6M4G - chains J and A of the 10 polymer chains in the assembly; structure by electron microscopy, 2.80 A resolution.

Chain J:
Molecule: 147-nt DNA strand
Organism: Homo sapiens
Sequence (147 nucleotides; numbered 1 to 147; the number before each row is that of its first residue):
     1 ATCGAGAATCCCGGTGCCGAGGCCGCTCAATTGGTCGTAGACAGCTCTAG
    51 CACCGCTTAAACGCACGTACGCGCTGTCCCCCGCGTTTTAACCGCCAAGG
   101 GGATTACTCCCTAGTCTCCAGGCACGTGTCAGATATATACATCCGAT
Not modelled in the structure: 1-27, 121-147

Chain A:
Name: Histone H3.1
Organism: Homo sapiens
UniProtKB: P68431 (H31_HUMAN); residues 0-135 here correspond to UniProt positions 1-136 (UniProt number = residue number + 1)
Chain sequence (136 residues; numbered 0 to 135; the number before each row is that of its first residue; numbering starts at 0):
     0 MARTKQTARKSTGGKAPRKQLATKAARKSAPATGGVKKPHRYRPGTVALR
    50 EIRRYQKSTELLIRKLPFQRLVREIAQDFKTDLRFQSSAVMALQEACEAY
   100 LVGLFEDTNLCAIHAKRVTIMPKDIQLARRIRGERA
Not modelled in the structure: 0-59, 134-135
Curated features (UniProtKB/Swiss-Prot):
  - modified residue: Arg2 (Asymmetric dimethylarginine), Thr3 (Phosphothreonine), Lys4 (Allysine), Gln5 (5-glutamyl dopamine), Thr6 (Phosphothreonine), Arg8 (Citrulline), Lys9 (N6,N6,N6-trimethyllysine), Ser10 (ADP-ribosylserine), Thr11 (Phosphothreonine), Lys14 (N6-(2-hydroxyisobutyryl)lysine), Arg17 (Asymmetric dimethylarginine), Lys18 (N6-(2-hydroxyisobutyryl)lysine), Lys23 (N6-(2-hydroxyisobutyryl)lysine), Arg26 (Citrulline), Lys27 (N6,N6,N6-trimethyllysine), Ser28 (ADP-ribosylserine), Lys36 (N6,N6,N6-trimethyllysine), Lys37 (N6-methyllysine), Tyr41 (Phosphotyrosine), Lys56 (N6,N6,N6-trimethyllysine) and 8 more in UniProt
  - lipidation: Lys18 (N6-decanoyllysine)

Chain J / chain A interface:
Contacting residue pairs (14; chain J residue first):
  DG50(J) with Arg83(A), phosphate contact; Phe84(A), sugar contact; Gln85(A), phosphate contact; Ser86(A), phosphate contact
  DC51(J) with Arg72(A), salt bridge to the phosphate; Arg83(A), phosphate contact; Phe84(A), hydrogen bond to the phosphate
  DA60(J) with Arg63(A), salt bridge to the phosphate
  DA61(J) with Arg63(A), salt bridge to the phosphate
  DG71(J) with Arg116(A), phosphate contact; Val117(A), hydrogen bond to the phosphate; Thr118(A), hydrogen bond to the phosphate; Met120(A), phosphate contact
  DC72(J) with Met120(A), phosphate contact
Also at the interface, not in a pair above, chain A (13 interface residues in all): Gln68, Leu82, Lys115

Summary:
Chain J and chain A form an interface of 6 and 13 residues respectively; the contacts include 3 hydrogen bonds
and 3 salt bridges. Polar pairs include DC51(J)-Phe84(A), DG71(J)-Val117(A) and DG71(J)-Thr118(A).
Here chain J is a 147-nt DNA strand and chain A is Histone H3.1, both from Homo sapiens. Entry 6M4G
(Structural mechanism of nucleosome dynamics governed by human histone variants H2A.B and H2A.Z.2.2) was
determined by electron microscopy, deposited together with 6M4H.
